Entry 3G1Q (X-ray diffraction, 1.89 A resolution); this record covers chain A.

Chain A:
Molecule: Sterol 14-alpha-demethylase
Source organism: Trypanosoma brucei
Notes: EC 1.14.13.70
Reference sequence: Q385E8 (Q385E8_9TRYP); numbering as in UniProt (aligned over 27-476)
Chain sequence (450 residues; numbered 27 to 476; the number before each row is that of its first residue):
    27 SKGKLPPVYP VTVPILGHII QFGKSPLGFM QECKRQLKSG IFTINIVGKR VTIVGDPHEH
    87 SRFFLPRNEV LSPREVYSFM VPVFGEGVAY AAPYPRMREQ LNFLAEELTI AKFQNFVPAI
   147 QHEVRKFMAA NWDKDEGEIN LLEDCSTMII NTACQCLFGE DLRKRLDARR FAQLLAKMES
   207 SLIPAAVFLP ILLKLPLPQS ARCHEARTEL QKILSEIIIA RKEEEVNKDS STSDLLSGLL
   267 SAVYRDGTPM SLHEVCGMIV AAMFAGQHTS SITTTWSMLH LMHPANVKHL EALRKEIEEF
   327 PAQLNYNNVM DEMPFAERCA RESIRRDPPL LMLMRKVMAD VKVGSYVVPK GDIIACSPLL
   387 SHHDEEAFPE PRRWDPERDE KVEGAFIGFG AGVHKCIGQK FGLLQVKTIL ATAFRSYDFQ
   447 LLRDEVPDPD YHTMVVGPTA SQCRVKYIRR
Not modelled in the structure: 27-28
Sequence notes: engineered mutation Ser-27 (Thr in Q385E8), Lys-28 (Arg in Q385E8), Gly-29 (Pro in Q385E8), Lys-30 (Thr in Q385E8), Leu-31 (Asp in Q385E8)
Metal / ion sites: heme Fe near Cys-422 (its only coordinating residue here)
Ligand contacts: heme (HEM): Tyr-103, Tyr-116, Arg-124, Leu-127, Leu-130, Leu-134, Ala-288, Ala-291, Gly-292, Thr-295, Ser-296, Thr-299, Ile-350, Pro-355, Leu-356, Leu-359, Arg-361, Ile-413, Gly-414, Phe-415, Gly-416, Val-419, His-420, Lys-421, Cys-422, Ile-423, Gly-424, Phe-427, Gly-428
From the paper describing this entry:
  - binding site for heme: Tyr-103, Tyr-116, Arg-124, Ala-291, Arg-361, His-420
  - contacts within the chain: Glu-205/His-294 (salt bridge)
  - heme coordination: Cys-422
  - catalytic residues: Thr-295 (proposed by the authors, not directly observed)
  - specificity-determining residues: Val-461 (proposed by the authors, not directly observed)

In short:
Chain A binds heme. From the paper: the catalytic residue Thr-295; a binding site for heme at Tyr-103, Tyr-116
and Arg-124 among others.
Chain A is Sterol 14-alpha-demethylase (Trypanosoma brucei); the structure, Crystal structure of sterol
14-alpha demethylase (CYP51) from Trypanosoma brucei in ligand free state, was determined by X-ray diffraction
(same publication as 3GW9).
